4UT6 - chains H and L of the 3 polymer chains in the assembly; structure by X-ray diffraction, 3.20 A resolution.

# Chain H
Name: Broadly neutralizing human antibody EDE2 B7
Organism: Homo sapiens
Notes: fragment: fab fragment, heavy chain, residues 1-263; antibody fragment or engineered binder
Chain sequence (283 residues; each row starts with the number of its first residue; a row labelled like 82A-82C holds insertion residues (82A, then the next letters in order)):
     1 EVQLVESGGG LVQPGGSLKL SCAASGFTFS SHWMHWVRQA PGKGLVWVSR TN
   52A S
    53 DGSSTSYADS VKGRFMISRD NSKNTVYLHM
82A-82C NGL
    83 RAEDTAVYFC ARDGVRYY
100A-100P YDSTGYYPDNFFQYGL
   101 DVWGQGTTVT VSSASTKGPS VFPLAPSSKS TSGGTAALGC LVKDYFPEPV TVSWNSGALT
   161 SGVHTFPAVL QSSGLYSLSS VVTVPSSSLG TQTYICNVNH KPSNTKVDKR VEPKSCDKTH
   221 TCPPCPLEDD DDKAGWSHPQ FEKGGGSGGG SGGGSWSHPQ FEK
Unresolved in the structure: 1, 112-263
Cystine bridges: Cys22-Cys92
Ligand contacts: N-acetylglucosamine (NAG; 2-acetamido-2-deoxy-beta-D-glucopyranose): Gly65, Phe67, Met68
From the paper describing this entry:
  - binding site for N-acetylglucosamine: Met68, Tyr99
  - binding site for alpha-D-mannopyranose: Asp101

# Chain L
Name: Broadly neutralizing human antibody EDE2
Organism: Homo sapiens
Notes: fragment: fab fragment, light chain, residues -1-213; antibody fragment or engineered binder
Chain sequence (218 residues; row label = number of the first residue in the row; note: 1 number in that range is skipped by the numbering (no residue carries it; nothing is unmodelled there); a row labelled like 27A-27C holds insertion residues (27A, then the next letters in order); numbers below 1 keep their minus sign (Arg-1 is residue -1)):
    -1 RSQSALTQPA S
    11 VSGSPGQSIT ISCTGIS
27A-27C SDV
    28 ETYNLVSWYE QHPGKAPKLI IYEASKRPSG VSNRFSGSKS GNTASLAISG LQAEDEADYY
    88 CCSYAGGK
   95A S
    96 LVFGGGTRLT VLGQPKAAPS VTLFPPSSEE LQANKATLVC LISDFYPGAV TVAWKADSSP
   156 VKAGVETTTP SKQSNNKYAA SSYLSLTPEQ WKSHRSYSCQ VTHEGSTVEK TVAPTECS
Unresolved in the structure: -1 to 3, 107-213
Cystine bridges: Cys23-Cys88
From the paper describing this entry:
  - binding site for alpha-D-mannopyranose: Ser56

# Interface between chain H and chain L
Contacting residue pairs - 44 pairs, chain H then chain L:
  Val37(H) with Phe98(L), hydrophobic
  Gln39(H) with Gln38(L), hydrogen bond
  Lys43(H) with Tyr87(L)
  Gly44(H) with Tyr87(L)
  Leu45(H) with Pro44(L), hydrophobic; Tyr87(L), hydrophobic; Phe98(L)
  Val46(H) with Phe98(L)
  Trp47(H) with Leu96(L); Phe98(L)
  Arg50(H) with Tyr91(L); Lys95(L)
  Ser58(H) with Lys95(L), hydrogen bond (side chain-backbone)
  Val97(H) with Tyr49(L), hydrophobic; Glu50(L)
  Tyr100A(H) with Glu50(L), hydrogen bond; Lys53(L), hydrogen bond
  Asp100I(H) with Gly94(L)
  Asn100J(H) with Gly94(L); Lys95(L)
  Phe100K(H) with Asp27B(L); Glu28(L); Leu32(L); Tyr91(L), hydrophobic; Gly93(L); Gly94(L), hydrogen bond (backbone-backbone)
  Phe100L(H) with Leu32(L); Tyr91(L), hydrogen bond (backbone-side chain)
  Gln100M(H) with Leu32(L); Glu50(L)
  Tyr100N(H) with Leu32(L), hydrogen bond (side chain-backbone); Ser34(L); Tyr36(L); Tyr49(L); Cys89(L), hydrogen bond (side chain-backbone); Ser90(L), hydrogen bond (side chain-backbone); Tyr91(L), hydrophobic; Leu96(L), hydrophobic
  Gly100O(H) with Leu46(L)
  Leu100P(H) with Tyr36(L), hydrogen bond (backbone-side chain); Leu46(L)
  Asp101(H) with Leu46(L)
  Trp103(H) with Pro44(L)
  Gly104(H) with Ala43(L)
Also at the interface, not in a pair above, chain H (25 interface residues in all): His35, Phe91, Pro100H
Also at the interface, not in a pair above, chain L (23 interface residues in all): Val33, Ser95A

# In short
25 residues of chain H and 23 residues of chain L are in contact, with 10 hydrogen bonds. Polar pairs include
Gln39(H)-Gln38(L), Ser58(H)-Lys95(L) and Tyr100N(H)-Leu32(L). Bound to chain H: N-acetylglucosamine. From the
paper: a binding site for N-acetylglucosamine at Met68(H) and Tyr99(H); a binding site for
alpha-D-mannopyranose at Asp101(H) and Ser56(L).
Chain H is Broadly neutralizing human antibody EDE2 B7 and chain L is Broadly neutralizing human antibody
EDE2, both from Homo sapiens; the structure, Crystal structure of dengue 2 virus envelope glycoprotein in
complex with the Fab fragment of the ..., was determined by X-ray diffraction (same publication as 4UT7, 4UT9,
4UTB and 4UTC).
